PDB entry 7WSQ | electron microscopy, 3.80 A resolution | chains D and F of the 6 polymer chains in the assembly

== Chain D ==
Name: Fructose dehydrogenase large subunit
Source organism: Gluconobacter japonicus
Notes: EC 1.1.99.11
Reference sequence: M1VMF7 (FDHL_GLUJA); residue numbers follow UniProt; this construct covers 1-544
Chain sequence (544 residues; numbered 1 to 544; the number before each row is that of its first residue):
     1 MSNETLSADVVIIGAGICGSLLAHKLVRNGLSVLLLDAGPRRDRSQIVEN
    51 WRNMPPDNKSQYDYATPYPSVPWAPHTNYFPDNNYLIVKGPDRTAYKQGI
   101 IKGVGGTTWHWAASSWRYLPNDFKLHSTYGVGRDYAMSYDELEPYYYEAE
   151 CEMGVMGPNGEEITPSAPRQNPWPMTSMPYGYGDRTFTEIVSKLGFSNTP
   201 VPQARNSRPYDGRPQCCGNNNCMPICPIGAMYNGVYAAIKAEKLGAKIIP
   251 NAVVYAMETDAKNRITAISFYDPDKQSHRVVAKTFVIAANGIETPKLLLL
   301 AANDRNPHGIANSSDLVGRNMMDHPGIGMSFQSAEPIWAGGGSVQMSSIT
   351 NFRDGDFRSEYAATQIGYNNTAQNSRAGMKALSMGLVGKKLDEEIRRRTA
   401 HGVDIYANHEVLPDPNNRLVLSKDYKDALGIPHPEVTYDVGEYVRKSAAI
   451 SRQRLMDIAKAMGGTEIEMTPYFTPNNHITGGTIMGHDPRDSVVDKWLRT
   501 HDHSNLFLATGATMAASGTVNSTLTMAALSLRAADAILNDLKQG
Not modelled in the structure: 1-5, 543-544
Ion coordination: 3Fe-4S cluster Fe: Cys-216, Cys-222, Cys-226
Ligand contacts:
  - 3Fe-4S cluster (F3S): Arg-205, Cys-216, Cys-217, Gly-218, Asn-219, Asn-220, Asn-221, Cys-222, Cys-226, Ile-228, Ala-230, Met-231, Gly-342, Ser-343
  - FAD (flavin-adenine dinucleotide): Ile-13, Gly-14, Ala-15, Gly-16, Ile-17, Asp-37, Ala-38, Tyr-64, Ala-74, Tyr-85, Gly-99, Ile-101, Lys-102, Gly-103, Gly-105, Gly-106, Thr-107, Thr-108, His-110, Trp-111, Ala-112, Ser-114, Met-223, Ala-252, Val-253, Val-254, Ala-289, Asn-290, Glu-293, Lys-296, Leu-297, Asp-427, Ile-431, Asn-476, Asn-477, His-478, Asn-521, Ser-522, Thr-523, Leu-524
Swiss-Prot annotation at these positions:
  - active site: His-478 (Proton acceptor)

== Chain F ==
Name: Fructose dehydrogenase cytochrome subunit
Source organism: Gluconobacter japonicus
Reference sequence: M1V1V5 (FDHC_GLUJA); residue numbers follow UniProt; this construct covers 1-486
Chain sequence (486 residues; row label = number of the first residue in the row):
     1 MRYFRPLSATAMTTVLLLAGTNVRAQPTEPTPASAHRPSISRGHYLAIAA
    51 DCAACHTNGRDGQFLAGGYAISSPMGNIYSTNITPSKTHGIGNYTLEQFS
   101 KALRHGIRADGAQLYPAMPYDAYNRLTDEDVKSLYAYIMTEVKPVDAPSP
   151 KTQLPFPFSIRASLGIWKIAARIEGKPYVFDHTHNDDWNRGRYLVDELAH
   201 CGECHTPRNFLLAPNQSAYLAGADIGSWRAPNITNAPQSGIGSWSDQDLF
   251 QYLKTGKTAHARAAGPMAEAIEHSLQYLPDADISAIVTYLRSVPAKAESG
   301 QTVANFEHAGRPSSYSVANANSRRSNSTLTKTTDGAALYEAVCASCHQSD
   351 GKGSKDGYYPSLVGNTTTGQLNPNDLIASILYGVDRTTDNHEILMPAFGP
   401 DSLVQPLTDEQIATIADYVLSHFGNAQATVSADAVKQVRAGGKQVPLAKL
   451 ASPGVMLLLGTGGILGAILVVAGLWWLISRRKKRSA
Not modelled in the structure: 1-39, 318-331, 472-486
Glycans and other covalent adducts: heme c (HEC) linked to Cys-52, Cys-55, Cys-201, Cys-204, Cys-343, Cys-346
Ion coordination: heme c Fe site 1: His-56, Met-118; heme c Fe site 2 near His-205 (its only coordinating residue here); heme c Fe site 3 near Met-395 (its only coordinating residue here)
Ligand contacts:
  - heme c (HEC), molecule 1: Ala-50, Asp-51, His-56, Ile-71, Ile-78, Tyr-79, Ser-80, Thr-81, Asn-82, Ile-83, Ile-91, Tyr-94, Phe-99, Ala-102, Leu-103, Arg-108, Gln-113, Leu-114, Tyr-115, Ala-117, Met-118, Pro-119, Tyr-123, Arg-161, His-200
  - heme c (HEC), molecule 2: Ala-199, His-200, His-205, Ile-225, Trp-228, Arg-229, Ala-230, Pro-231, Asn-232, Ile-233, Ile-241, Trp-244, Leu-249, Tyr-252, Leu-253, Ala-264, Pro-266, Met-267, Leu-275, Ile-286, Leu-290, Asn-305, Thr-366, Thr-367, Gln-370, Asp-375
  - heme c (HEC), molecule 3: Lys-257, Ala-261, Arg-262, Ala-264, Val-342, Ser-345, His-347, Tyr-358, Tyr-359, Pro-360, Leu-362, Asn-365, Thr-367, Thr-368, Leu-376, Ser-379, Ile-380, Val-384, Arg-386, Ile-393, Leu-394, Met-395, Pro-396, Phe-398, Ile-415
Swiss-Prot annotation at these positions:
  - binding site (heme c): Cys-52, Cys-55, His-56, Cys-201, Cys-204, His-205, Cys-343, Cys-346, His-347

== Interface between chain D and chain F ==
Contacting residue pairs (25; chain D residue first):
  Asp-43(D) with Gln-405(F)
  Arg-44(D) with Val-404(F), hydrogen bond (side chain-backbone); Gln-405(F)
  Ser-45(D) with Ala-341(F); Val-342(F); Gln-405(F), hydrogen bond
  Glu-49(D) with Tyr-315(F); Ala-337(F)
  Arg-52(D) with Ala-344(F)
  Asn-53(D) with Val-317(F)
  Pro-209(D) with Glu-392(F); Leu-394(F), hydrophobic
  Asp-211(D) with Leu-403(F)
  Gly-212(D) with Leu-394(F)
  Arg-213(D) with Leu-394(F); Leu-403(F)
  Pro-214(D) with Pro-396(F)
  Gln-215(D) with Tyr-358(F)
  Cys-217(D) with Tyr-359(F)
  Pro-227(D) with Ser-345(F)
  Ile-228(D) with Ser-345(F); Cys-346(F), hydrophobic; Val-404(F)
  Tyr-236(D) with Leu-403(F)
  Ile-239(D) with Ser-402(F)
Also at the interface, not in a pair above, chain D (23 interface residues in all): Gln-46, Val-48, Tyr-210, Asn-219, Gly-229, Lys-240
Also at the interface, not in a pair above, chain F (21 interface residues in all): Thr-332, Glu-340, Ile-393, Pro-406

== In short ==
23 residues of chain D and 21 residues of chain F are in contact; the contacts include 2 hydrogen bonds. Polar
contacts include Arg-44(D)/Val-404(F) and Ser-45(D)/Gln-405(F). Bound to chain D: flavin-adenine dinucleotide
and 3Fe-4S cluster. Covalently linked heme c: at Cys-52(F), Cys-204(F) and Cys-346(F).
Chain D is Fructose dehydrogenase large subunit and chain F is Fructose dehydrogenase cytochrome subunit, both
from Gluconobacter japonicus; the structure, Cryo-EM Structure of Membrane-bound Fructose Dehydrogenase from
Gluconobacter japonicus, was determined by electron microscopy together with 8JEJ, 8JEK and 7W2J from the same
study.
